1GT8 - chains A and B; structure by X-ray diffraction, 3.30 A resolution.

Chain A (and B):
Name: Dihydropyrimidine dehydrogenase
Source organism: Sus scrofa
Notes: EC 1.3.1.2; chain B of this document is another copy of the same molecule, construct and numbering; everything in this record applies to it too
UniProt: Q28943 (DPYD_PIG); numbering as in UniProt (aligned over 1-1025)
Sequence (1025 residues; numbered 1 to 1025; the number before each row is that of its first residue):
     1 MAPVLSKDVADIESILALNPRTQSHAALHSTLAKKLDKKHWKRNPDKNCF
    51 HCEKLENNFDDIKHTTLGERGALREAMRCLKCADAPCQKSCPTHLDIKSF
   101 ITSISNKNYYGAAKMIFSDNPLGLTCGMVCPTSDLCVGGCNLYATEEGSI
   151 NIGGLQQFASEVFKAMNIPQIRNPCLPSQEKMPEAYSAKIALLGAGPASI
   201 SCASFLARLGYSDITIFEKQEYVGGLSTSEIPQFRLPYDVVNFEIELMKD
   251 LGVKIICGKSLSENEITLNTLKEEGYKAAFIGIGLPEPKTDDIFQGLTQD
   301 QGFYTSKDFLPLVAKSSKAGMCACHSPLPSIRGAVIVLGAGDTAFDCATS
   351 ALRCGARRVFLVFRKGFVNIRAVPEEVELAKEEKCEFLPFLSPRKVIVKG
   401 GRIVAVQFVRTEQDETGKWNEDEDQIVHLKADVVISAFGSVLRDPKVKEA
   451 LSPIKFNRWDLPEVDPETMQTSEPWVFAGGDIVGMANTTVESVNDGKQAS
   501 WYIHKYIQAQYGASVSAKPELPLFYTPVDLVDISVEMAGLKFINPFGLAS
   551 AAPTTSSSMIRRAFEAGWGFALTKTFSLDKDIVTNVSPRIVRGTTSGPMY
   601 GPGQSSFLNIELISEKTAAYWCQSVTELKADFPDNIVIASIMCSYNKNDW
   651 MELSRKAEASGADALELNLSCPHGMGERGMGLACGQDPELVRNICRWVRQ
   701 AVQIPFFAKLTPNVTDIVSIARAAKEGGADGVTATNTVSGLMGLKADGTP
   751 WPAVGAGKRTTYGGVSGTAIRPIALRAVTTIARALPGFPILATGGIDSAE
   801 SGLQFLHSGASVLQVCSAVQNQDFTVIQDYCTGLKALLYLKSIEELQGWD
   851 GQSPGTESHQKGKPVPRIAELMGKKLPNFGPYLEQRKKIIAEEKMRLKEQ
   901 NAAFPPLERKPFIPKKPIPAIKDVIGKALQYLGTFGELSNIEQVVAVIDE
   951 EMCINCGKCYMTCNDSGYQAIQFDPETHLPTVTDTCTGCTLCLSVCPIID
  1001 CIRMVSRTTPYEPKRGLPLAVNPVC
Disordered / not traced: 1, 678-679, 1021-1025 (chain B: 1, 677-679, 901-906, 1021-1025)
Differences from the reference sequence: conflict Asp60 (Gly in Q28943)
Bound ions: 4Fe-4S cluster Fe site 1: Cys953, Cys956, Cys959, Cys996; 4Fe-4S cluster Fe site 2: Cys963, Cys986, Cys989, Cys992
Small-molecule neighbours:
  - FAD (flavin-adenine dinucleotide): Val129, Cys130, Pro131, Gly194, Ala195, Gly196, Pro197, Ala198, Ser199, Phe217, Glu218, Lys219, Gln220, Gly225, Leu226, Ser227, Glu230, Ile231, Arg235, Lys259, Ser260, Leu261, Gly282, Ile283, Gly284, Leu285, Pro286, Lys307, Leu310, Thr343, Asp346, Val447, Gly479, Gly480, Asp481, Asn487, Thr488, Thr489, Val490, Ser492
  - FMN (flavin mononucleotide): Ala549, Ser550, Ala551, Ala552, Lys574, Thr575, Ile590, Asn609, Glu611, Leu612, Ile613, Ser640, Glu666, Asn668, Lys709, Thr735, Asn736, Thr737, Ser766, Gly767, Ile770, Thr793, Gly794, Gly795, Ile796, Gln814, Val815, Cys816, Ser817, Gln820
  - NADPH (NDP; NADPH dihydro-nicotinamide-adenine-dinucleotide phosphate): Pro131, Lys289, Asp291, Gly339, Ala340, Gly341, Asp342, Thr343, Ala344, Arg364, Lys365, Arg371, Val373, Pro393, Ala437, Phe438, Gly439, Asn487, Thr488
  - 4Fe-4S cluster (SF4), molecule 1: Cys79, Leu80, Lys81, Cys82, Ala85, Pro86, Cys87, Ile97, Lys98, Ile101, Gly139, Cys140, Asn141, Leu142, Ile150, Ile152
  - 4Fe-4S cluster (SF4), molecule 2: Cys91, Pro92, Thr93, Leu95, Ile97, Asn120, Cys126, Gly127, Cys130, Thr132, Leu135, Cys136, Ile152, Gly153, Gln156, Val490
  - 4Fe-4S cluster (SF4), molecule 3: Ala946, Thr962, Cys963, Tyr968, Ala970, Ile971, Val982, Cys986, Thr987, Gly988, Cys989, Thr990, Leu991, Cys992, Met1004
  - 4Fe-4S cluster (SF4), molecule 4: Ile948, Cys953, Ile954, Asn955, Cys956, Gly957, Lys958, Cys959, Phe973, Pro980, Val995, Cys996, Pro997, Ile998, Cys1001, Ile1002
  - uracil-6-acetic acid (UAA): Asn609, Glu611, Leu612, Ile613, Asn668, Ser670, Asn736, Thr737, Gly763, Gly764
Curated features (UniProtKB/Swiss-Prot):
  - active site: Cys671 (Proton acceptor)
  - binding site ([4Fe-4S] cluster): Cys79, Cys82, Cys87, Cys91, Cys130, Cys136, Cys140, Gln156, Cys953, Cys956, Cys959, Cys963, Cys986, Cys989, Cys992, Cys996
  - binding site (FAD): Val129, Gly194 to Ala198, Glu218 to Leu226, Arg235, Leu261, Gly480 to Thr489
  - binding site (NADP(+)): Ala340 to Thr343, Arg364, Lys365, Arg371, Ala437 to Gly439, Asp481 to Asn487
  - binding site (FMN): Ser550, Lys574, Thr575, Lys709, Gly767, Thr793 to Gly795, Cys816, Ser817
  - binding site (substrate): Asn609, Asn668 to Ser670, Asn736, Thr737
  - modified residue: Lys384 (N6-acetyllysine)
  - mutagenesis: Cys126 (C126A: No effect on enzyme activity. Reduced iron content), Gln156 (Q156E: Loss of enzyme activity. Reduces iron content), Arg235 (R235A/K: Loss of enzyme activity. Loss of FAD binding), Ser670 (S670A: Strongly reduced affinity for uracil. Reduces enzyme activity by 30%), Cys671 (C671A: Reduces catalytic activity by 99%), His673 (H673Q: Reduces activity by 50%)
From the paper describing this entry:
  - binding site for NADPH: Asp342, Arg364, Phe438, Asn487
  - binding site for uracil-6-acetic acid: Asn609, Thr737
  - catalytic residues: Cys671 (citing earlier work)
  - catalytic residues: Arg235 (proposed by the authors, not directly observed)

Interface between chain A and chain B:
Pairs across the interface (525):
  Ala2(A) - Gln623(B)
  Pro3(A) - Gln623(B)
  Val4(A) - Glu627(B)
  Leu5(A) - Ser557(B)
  Leu5(A) - Tyr620(B)  hydrophobic
  Leu5(A) - Gln623(B)
  Leu5(A) - Ser624(B)
  Leu5(A) - Glu627(B)  hydrogen bond (backbone-side chain)
  Ser6(A) - Ser557(B)
  Ser6(A) - Ser558(B)
  Ser6(A) - Arg561(B)  hydrogen bond (backbone-side chain)
  Ser6(A) - Glu627(B)  hydrogen bond (backbone-side chain)
  Ser6(A) - Leu628(B)
  Lys7(A) - Arg561(B)
  Asp8(A) - Ser558(B)
  Asp8(A) - Arg562(B)  salt bridge
  Leu16(A) - Arg562(B)
  Leu18(A) - Asp84(B)
  Asn19(A) - Arg562(B)
  Pro20(A) - Lys98(B)
  Pro20(A) - Asp823(B)
  Pro20(A) - Thr825(B)
  Arg21(A) - Thr825(B)
  Thr22(A) - Thr825(B)
  Thr22(A) - Gln828(B)
  Ser24(A) - Leu523(B)
  His25(A) - Glu520(B)
  His25(A) - Leu521(B)
  His25(A) - Leu523(B)
  Ala26(A) - Ser118(B)
  Ala26(A) - Asp119(B)
  Ala26(A) - Leu521(B)  hydrogen bond (backbone-backbone)
  Ala26(A) - Pro522(B)
  Ala26(A) - Leu523(B)
  Ala27(A) - His94(B)
  Ala27(A) - Asp119(B)  hydrogen bond (backbone-side chain)
  Ala27(A) - Lys497(B)  hydrogen bond (backbone-side chain)
  Leu28(A) - Gln498(B)
  Leu28(A) - Trp501(B)
  Leu28(A) - Pro519(B)  hydrophobic
  His29(A) - His94(B)
  His29(A) - Asn494(B)  hydrogen bond (backbone-side chain)
  His29(A) - Gln498(B)
  Ser30(A) - Pro466(B)
  Ser30(A) - Glu467(B)
  Ser30(A) - Asn494(B)
  Ser30(A) - Gln498(B)  hydrogen bond (backbone-side chain)
  Thr31(A) - Glu491(B)  hydrogen bond (side chain-backbone)
  Thr31(A) - Asn494(B)  hydrogen bond
  Thr31(A) - Asp495(B)  hydrogen bond
  Leu32(A) - Pro466(B)  hydrophobic
  Leu32(A) - Met485(B)  hydrophobic
  Lys34(A) - Gln88(B)  hydrogen bond (side chain-backbone)
  Lys34(A) - Lys89(B)  hydrogen bond (side chain-backbone)
  Lys34(A) - Cys91(B)  hydrogen bond (side chain-backbone)
  Lys34(A) - Pro92(B)
  Lys34(A) - His94(B)  hydrogen bond
  Lys35(A) - Met485(B)  hydrogen bond (side chain-backbone)
  Lys35(A) - Asn487(B)
  Lys35(A) - Glu491(B)  salt bridge
  Asp37(A) - Lys89(B)
  Lys38(A) - Asp134(B)  salt bridge
  Trp41(A) - Pro86(B)  hydrophobic
  Trp41(A) - Lys89(B)
  Trp41(A) - Gly139(B)
  Lys42(A) - Ser133(B)  hydrogen bond (side chain-backbone)
  Lys42(A) - Asp134(B)  salt bridge
  Lys42(A) - Gly138(B)
  Arg43(A) - Gly138(B)  hydrogen bond (backbone-backbone)
  Arg43(A) - Gly139(B)
  Arg43(A) - Cys140(B)
  Arg43(A) - Asn141(B)  hydrogen bond
  Arg43(A) - Tyr143(B)
  Arg43(A) - Ala144(B)
  Asn44(A) - Ser133(B)  hydrogen bond (side chain-backbone)
  Asn44(A) - Gly138(B)
  Asn44(A) - Tyr143(B)
  Pro45(A) - Tyr143(B)
  Lys47(A) - Asp134(B)  salt bridge
  Lys47(A) - Arg371(B)  hydrogen bond (side chain-backbone)
  Lys47(A) - Val373(B)
  Phe50(A) - Val368(B)
  Phe50(A) - Asn369(B)
  Phe50(A) - Arg371(B)
  Thr66(A) - Glu146(B)
  Leu67(A) - Glu146(B)
  Gly68(A) - Glu146(B)  hydrogen bond (backbone-side chain)
  Arg70(A) - Thr145(B)
  Arg70(A) - Glu146(B)  salt bridge
  Arg70(A) - Glu147(B)  salt bridge
  Gly71(A) - Glu146(B)
  Leu73(A) - Pro598(B)  hydrophobic
  Arg74(A) - Arg78(B)
  Arg74(A) - Glu147(B)
  Arg74(A) - Met599(B)
  Arg74(A) - Tyr600(B)
  Met77(A) - Ser596(B)
  Met77(A) - Pro598(B)  hydrophobic
  Met77(A) - Met599(B)  hydrophobic
  Leu80(A) - Ile954(B)  hydrophobic
  Leu80(A) - Cys956(B)  hydrophobic
  Leu80(A) - Lys958(B)
  Leu80(A) - Pro997(B)  hydrophobic
  Lys81(A) - Met961(B)
  Cys82(A) - Cys956(B)
  Ala83(A) - Cys956(B)  hydrogen bond (backbone-backbone)
  Ala83(A) - Gly957(B)
  Ala83(A) - Met961(B)  hydrophobic
  Ala83(A) - Phe973(B)
  Asp84(A) - Leu18(B)
  Asp84(A) - His978(B)  salt bridge
  Pro86(A) - Trp41(B)  hydrophobic
  Gln88(A) - Lys34(B)  hydrogen bond (backbone-side chain)
  Lys89(A) - Lys34(B)  hydrogen bond (backbone-side chain)
  Lys89(A) - Asp37(B)
  Lys89(A) - Trp41(B)
  Cys91(A) - Lys34(B)  hydrogen bond (backbone-side chain)
  Pro92(A) - Lys34(B)
  His94(A) - Ala27(B)
  His94(A) - His29(B)
  His94(A) - Lys34(B)  hydrogen bond
  Lys98(A) - Pro20(B)
  Lys98(A) - Met961(B)
  Ser118(A) - Ala26(B)
  Asp119(A) - Ala26(B)
  Asp119(A) - Ala27(B)  hydrogen bond (side chain-backbone)
  Ser133(A) - Lys42(B)  hydrogen bond (backbone-side chain)
  Ser133(A) - Asn44(B)  hydrogen bond (backbone-side chain)
  Asp134(A) - Lys38(B)  salt bridge
  Asp134(A) - Lys42(B)  salt bridge
  Gly138(A) - Lys42(B)
  Gly138(A) - Arg43(B)  hydrogen bond (backbone-backbone)
  Gly138(A) - Asn44(B)
  Gly139(A) - Trp41(B)
  Gly139(A) - Arg43(B)
  Cys140(A) - Arg43(B)
  Asn141(A) - Arg43(B)  hydrogen bond
  Asn141(A) - Ile954(B)
  Asn141(A) - Asn955(B)  hydrogen bond (side chain-backbone)
  Asn141(A) - Cys956(B)
  Tyr143(A) - Arg43(B)
  Tyr143(A) - Asn44(B)
  Tyr143(A) - Pro45(B)
  Tyr143(A) - Lys861(B)  hydrogen bond (backbone-side chain)
  Ala144(A) - Arg43(B)
  Ala144(A) - Gln860(B)
  Thr145(A) - Arg70(B)
  Thr145(A) - Lys861(B)
  Glu146(A) - Thr66(B)
  Glu146(A) - Leu67(B)
  Glu146(A) - Gly68(B)  hydrogen bond (side chain-backbone)
  Glu146(A) - Arg70(B)  salt bridge
  Glu146(A) - Gly71(B)
  Glu146(A) - Lys861(B)
  Glu146(A) - Gly862(B)
  Glu147(A) - Arg70(B)  salt bridge
  Glu147(A) - Arg74(B)  salt bridge
  Arg358(A) - Gln413(B)
  Gly366(A) - Glu386(B)
  Phe367(A) - Phe367(B)  hydrophobic
  Phe367(A) - Glu386(B)  hydrogen bond (backbone-side chain)
  Val368(A) - Phe50(B)
  Val368(A) - Lys384(B)
  Val368(A) - Glu386(B)  hydrogen bond (backbone-side chain)
  Asn369(A) - Phe50(B)
  Asn369(A) - Glu386(B)
  Arg371(A) - Lys47(B)  hydrogen bond (backbone-side chain)
  Ala372(A) - Lys47(B)
  Val373(A) - Lys47(B)
  Lys384(A) - Val368(B)
  Glu386(A) - Gly366(B)
  Glu386(A) - Phe367(B)  hydrogen bond (side chain-backbone)
  Glu386(A) - Val368(B)  hydrogen bond (side chain-backbone)
  Glu386(A) - Phe390(B)
  Phe387(A) - Pro389(B)
  Leu388(A) - Phe390(B)  hydrophobic
  Pro389(A) - Phe387(B)
  Pro389(A) - Pro389(B)
  Phe390(A) - Glu386(B)
  Phe390(A) - Leu388(B)  hydrophobic
  Arg410(A) - Leu391(B)
  Arg410(A) - Arg410(B)
  Arg410(A) - Val427(B)
  Gln413(A) - Arg358(B)
  Gln425(A) - His428(B)
  Val427(A) - Arg410(B)
  His428(A) - Gln425(B)
  Pro466(A) - Ser30(B)
  Pro466(A) - Leu32(B)  hydrophobic
  Glu467(A) - Ser30(B)
  Met485(A) - Leu32(B)  hydrophobic
  Met485(A) - Lys35(B)  hydrogen bond (backbone-side chain)
  Asn487(A) - Lys35(B)
  Glu491(A) - Thr31(B)  hydrogen bond (backbone-side chain)
  Glu491(A) - Lys35(B)  salt bridge
  Asn494(A) - His29(B)  hydrogen bond (side chain-backbone)
  Asn494(A) - Ser30(B)
  Asn494(A) - Thr31(B)  hydrogen bond
  Asp495(A) - Thr31(B)  hydrogen bond
  Lys497(A) - Ala27(B)  hydrogen bond (side chain-backbone)
  Gln498(A) - Leu28(B)
  Gln498(A) - His29(B)  hydrogen bond (side chain-backbone)
  Gln498(A) - Ser30(B)  hydrogen bond (side chain-backbone)
  Pro519(A) - Leu28(B)  hydrophobic
  Glu520(A) - His25(B)  salt bridge
  Leu521(A) - His25(B)
  Leu521(A) - Ala26(B)  hydrogen bond (backbone-backbone)
  Leu521(A) - Leu28(B)  hydrophobic
  Pro522(A) - Ala26(B)
  Leu523(A) - Ser24(B)
  Leu523(A) - His25(B)
  Leu523(A) - Ala26(B)
  Ala552(A) - Ser966(B)
  Pro553(A) - Asp965(B)
  Pro553(A) - Ser966(B)
  Thr555(A) - Tyr968(B)
  Ser557(A) - Leu5(B)
  Ser557(A) - Ser6(B)
  Ser558(A) - Ser6(B)
  Ser558(A) - Asp8(B)
  Met559(A) - Asp965(B)
  Met559(A) - Ser966(B)
  Met559(A) - Gly967(B)
  Met559(A) - Gln969(B)
  Arg561(A) - Ser6(B)  hydrogen bond (side chain-backbone)
  Arg562(A) - Asp8(B)  salt bridge
  Arg562(A) - Leu16(B)
  Arg562(A) - Asn19(B)
  Arg562(A) - Asn964(B)  hydrogen bond (side chain-backbone)
  Arg562(A) - Asp965(B)  salt bridge
  Arg562(A) - Gln969(B)
  Asp579(A) - Leu1019(B)
  Ile582(A) - Arg1015(B)
  Val583(A) - Arg1015(B)  hydrogen bond (backbone-side chain)
  Thr584(A) - Arg1015(B)  hydrogen bond
  Asn585(A) - Asn940(B)
  Asn585(A) - Gln943(B)  hydrogen bond (backbone-side chain)
  Val586(A) - Phe935(B)  hydrophobic
  Val586(A) - Leu938(B)
  Val586(A) - Ser939(B)
  Val586(A) - Asn940(B)
  Val586(A) - Gln943(B)
  Ser587(A) - Glu942(B)
  Ser587(A) - Gln943(B)  hydrogen bond
  Ser587(A) - Val944(B)  hydrogen bond (side chain-backbone)
  Ser587(A) - Thr987(B)
  Ser587(A) - Gly988(B)
  Pro588(A) - Val944(B)
  Pro588(A) - Gly988(B)
  Pro588(A) - Thr990(B)
  Arg589(A) - Tyr968(B)  hydrogen bond
  Arg589(A) - Thr987(B)
  Arg589(A) - Cys989(B)  hydrogen bond (backbone-backbone)
  Arg589(A) - Thr990(B)
  Ile590(A) - Cys989(B)  hydrogen bond (backbone-backbone)
  Ile590(A) - Thr990(B)
  Ile590(A) - Leu991(B)  hydrophobic
  Ile590(A) - Ser994(B)  hydrogen bond (backbone-side chain)
  Val591(A) - Ser994(B)
  Arg592(A) - Ser994(B)  hydrogen bond (backbone-side chain)
  Thr595(A) - Ser605(B)
  Thr595(A) - Thr768(B)  hydrogen bond (backbone-side chain)
  Thr595(A) - Ala769(B)
  Thr595(A) - Pro772(B)
  Ser596(A) - Met77(B)
  Pro598(A) - Leu73(B)  hydrophobic
  Pro598(A) - Met77(B)  hydrophobic
  Met599(A) - Arg74(B)
  Met599(A) - Met77(B)  hydrophobic
  Tyr600(A) - Arg74(B)
  Tyr600(A) - Cys996(B)
  Tyr600(A) - Ile999(B)  hydrophobic
  Gly601(A) - Lys958(B)
  Gly601(A) - Val995(B)
  Gly601(A) - Cys996(B)
  Gly601(A) - Pro997(B)
  Pro602(A) - Lys958(B)
  Ser605(A) - Thr595(B)
  Phe607(A) - Leu991(B)  hydrophobic
  Ile610(A) - Phe935(B)
  Leu612(A) - Phe935(B)  hydrophobic
  Glu615(A) - Tyr1011(B)
  Glu615(A) - Pro1013(B)
  Glu615(A) - Lys1014(B)
  Glu615(A) - Arg1015(B)  hydrogen bond (backbone-side chain)
  Lys616(A) - Lys1014(B)
  Lys616(A) - Arg1015(B)
  Thr617(A) - Arg1015(B)  hydrogen bond (backbone-backbone)
  Thr617(A) - Leu1017(B)  hydrogen bond (side chain-backbone)
  Thr617(A) - Leu1019(B)
  Ala619(A) - Leu1017(B)
  Tyr620(A) - Leu5(B)  hydrophobic
  Tyr620(A) - Arg1015(B)
  Tyr620(A) - Gly1016(B)
  Tyr620(A) - Leu1017(B)
  Gln623(A) - Ala2(B)
  Gln623(A) - Pro3(B)
  Gln623(A) - Leu5(B)
  Glu627(A) - Pro3(B)
  Glu627(A) - Val4(B)
  Glu627(A) - Leu5(B)  hydrogen bond (side chain-backbone)
  Glu627(A) - Ser6(B)  hydrogen bond
  Met680(A) - Thr715(B)
  Gly681(A) - Thr715(B)
  Gln686(A) - Thr715(B)
  Asn713(A) - Thr715(B)
  Val714(A) - Thr715(B)
  Thr715(A) - Gly681(B)
  Thr715(A) - Gln686(B)
  Thr715(A) - Asn713(B)
  Thr715(A) - Val714(B)
  Thr715(A) - Thr715(B)  hydrogen bond (side chain-backbone)
  Val738(A) - Ile773(B)  hydrophobic
  Ser739(A) - Arg776(B)  hydrogen bond
  Gly740(A) - Pro772(B)
  Gly740(A) - Arg776(B)
  Leu741(A) - Pro772(B)  hydrogen bond (backbone-backbone)
  Leu741(A) - Leu775(B)
  Leu741(A) - Arg776(B)
  Leu741(A) - Thr779(B)
  Leu741(A) - Leu932(B)  hydrophobic
  Met742(A) - Pro772(B)  hydrophobic
  Gly743(A) - Gln804(B)
  Leu744(A) - Gln804(B)  hydrogen bond (backbone-side chain)
  Leu744(A) - His807(B)
  Leu744(A) - Ser808(B)
  Leu744(A) - Ala928(B)  hydrophobic
  Lys745(A) - Asp850(B)
  Ala746(A) - His807(B)
  Ala746(A) - Lys841(B)  hydrogen bond (backbone-side chain)
  Ala746(A) - Asp850(B)  hydrogen bond (backbone-side chain)
  Ala746(A) - Gly851(B)
  Gly748(A) - His807(B)
  Gly748(A) - Ala928(B)
  Gly748(A) - Tyr931(B)
  Thr749(A) - Tyr931(B)
  Pro750(A) - Tyr931(B)
  Trp751(A) - Thr990(B)
  Val754(A) - Ser939(B)
  Gly755(A) - Glu942(B)
  Ala756(A) - Glu942(B)  hydrogen bond (backbone-side chain)
  Gly757(A) - Tyr931(B)
  Lys758(A) - Tyr931(B)
  Arg759(A) - Gln930(B)  hydrogen bond (side chain-backbone)
  Arg759(A) - Tyr931(B)  hydrogen bond (side chain-backbone)
  Arg759(A) - Leu932(B)  hydrogen bond (side chain-backbone)
  Arg759(A) - Gly933(B)
  Arg759(A) - Glu937(B)  salt bridge
  Arg759(A) - Leu938(B)
  Thr760(A) - Tyr931(B)  hydrogen bond (backbone-backbone)
  Thr760(A) - Leu932(B)
  Thr760(A) - Gly933(B)  hydrogen bond (backbone-backbone)
  Thr760(A) - Leu938(B)
  Thr761(A) - Gly933(B)  hydrogen bond (side chain-backbone)
  Thr761(A) - Thr934(B)
  Thr761(A) - Phe935(B)
  Thr761(A) - Leu938(B)
  Tyr762(A) - Arg776(B)
  Tyr762(A) - Thr779(B)
  Tyr762(A) - Thr780(B)  hydrogen bond (side chain-backbone)
  Val765(A) - Pro772(B)  hydrophobic
  Thr768(A) - Thr595(B)  hydrogen bond (side chain-backbone)
  Ala769(A) - Thr595(B)
  Ala769(A) - Ala769(B)
  Pro772(A) - Thr595(B)
  Pro772(A) - Gly740(B)
  Pro772(A) - Leu741(B)  hydrogen bond (backbone-backbone)
  Pro772(A) - Met742(B)  hydrophobic
  Pro772(A) - Val765(B)  hydrophobic
  Ile773(A) - Val738(B)  hydrophobic
  Arg776(A) - Ser739(B)  hydrogen bond
  Arg776(A) - Gly740(B)
  Arg776(A) - Leu741(B)
  Arg776(A) - Tyr762(B)
  Thr779(A) - Leu741(B)
  Thr779(A) - Tyr762(B)  hydrogen bond
  Thr780(A) - Tyr762(B)  hydrogen bond (backbone-side chain)
  Gln804(A) - Gly743(B)
  Gln804(A) - Leu744(B)  hydrogen bond (side chain-backbone)
  His807(A) - Ala746(B)
  His807(A) - Gly748(B)
  Ser808(A) - Leu744(B)
  Val819(A) - Asp965(B)
  Val819(A) - Ser966(B)  hydrogen bond (backbone-side chain)
  Gln820(A) - Thr962(B)
  Gln820(A) - Ser966(B)  hydrogen bond (backbone-side chain)
  Gln820(A) - Leu991(B)
  Gln820(A) - Val995(B)
  Asn821(A) - Lys958(B)  hydrogen bond (backbone-side chain)
  Gln822(A) - Met961(B)
  Asp823(A) - Pro20(B)
  Asp823(A) - Met961(B)
  Asp823(A) - Asp965(B)
  Phe824(A) - Asp965(B)  hydrogen bond (backbone-side chain)
  Thr825(A) - Pro20(B)
  Thr825(A) - Arg21(B)
  Thr825(A) - Thr22(B)
  Gln828(A) - Thr22(B)
  Lys841(A) - Ala746(B)  hydrogen bond (side chain-backbone)
  Asp850(A) - Lys745(B)
  Asp850(A) - Ala746(B)  hydrogen bond (side chain-backbone)
  Gly851(A) - Ala746(B)
  Gln860(A) - Ala144(B)
  Lys861(A) - Tyr143(B)  hydrogen bond (side chain-backbone)
  Lys861(A) - Ala144(B)
  Lys861(A) - Thr145(B)
  Lys861(A) - Glu146(B)
  Gly862(A) - Glu146(B)  hydrogen bond (backbone-side chain)
  Ala928(A) - Leu744(B)  hydrophobic
  Ala928(A) - Gly748(B)
  Gln930(A) - Arg759(B)  hydrogen bond (backbone-side chain)
  Tyr931(A) - Gly748(B)
  Tyr931(A) - Thr749(B)
  Tyr931(A) - Pro750(B)
  Tyr931(A) - Gly757(B)
  Tyr931(A) - Lys758(B)
  Tyr931(A) - Arg759(B)
  Tyr931(A) - Thr760(B)  hydrogen bond (backbone-backbone)
  Leu932(A) - Leu741(B)  hydrophobic
  Leu932(A) - Arg759(B)  hydrogen bond (backbone-side chain)
  Leu932(A) - Thr760(B)
  Leu932(A) - Tyr762(B)  hydrophobic
  Gly933(A) - Arg759(B)
  Gly933(A) - Thr760(B)  hydrogen bond (backbone-backbone)
  Gly933(A) - Thr761(B)  hydrogen bond (backbone-side chain)
  Thr934(A) - Thr761(B)
  Phe935(A) - Val586(B)  hydrophobic
  Phe935(A) - Ile610(B)
  Phe935(A) - Leu612(B)  hydrophobic
  Phe935(A) - Thr761(B)
  Glu937(A) - Arg759(B)  salt bridge
  Leu938(A) - Arg759(B)
  Leu938(A) - Thr760(B)
  Leu938(A) - Thr761(B)
  Ser939(A) - Val754(B)
  Asn940(A) - Val586(B)
  Glu942(A) - Ser587(B)
  Glu942(A) - Gly755(B)
  Glu942(A) - Ala756(B)  hydrogen bond (side chain-backbone)
  Gln943(A) - Asn585(B)  hydrogen bond (side chain-backbone)
  Gln943(A) - Val586(B)
  Gln943(A) - Ser587(B)  hydrogen bond
  Val944(A) - Ser587(B)  hydrogen bond (backbone-side chain)
  Val944(A) - Pro588(B)
  Ile954(A) - Leu80(B)  hydrophobic
  Ile954(A) - Asn141(B)
  Ile954(A) - Leu142(B)  hydrophobic
  Ile954(A) - Ala144(B)
  Asn955(A) - Asn141(B)  hydrogen bond (backbone-side chain)
  Cys956(A) - Leu80(B)  hydrophobic
  Cys956(A) - Cys82(B)
  Cys956(A) - Ala83(B)  hydrogen bond (backbone-backbone)
  Cys956(A) - Asn141(B)
  Gly957(A) - Ala83(B)
  Lys958(A) - Leu80(B)
  Lys958(A) - Gly601(B)
  Lys958(A) - Pro602(B)
  Lys958(A) - Asn821(B)  hydrogen bond (side chain-backbone)
  Met961(A) - Lys81(B)
  Met961(A) - Cys82(B)
  Met961(A) - Ala83(B)
  Met961(A) - Lys98(B)
  Met961(A) - Gln822(B)
  Met961(A) - Asp823(B)
  Thr962(A) - Gln820(B)  hydrogen bond (side chain-backbone)
  Asn964(A) - Met559(B)
  Asn964(A) - Arg562(B)  hydrogen bond (backbone-side chain)
  Asp965(A) - Pro553(B)
  Asp965(A) - Met559(B)
  Asp965(A) - Arg562(B)  salt bridge
  Asp965(A) - Asp823(B)
  Asp965(A) - Phe824(B)  hydrogen bond (side chain-backbone)
  Ser966(A) - Ala552(B)
  Ser966(A) - Pro553(B)
  Ser966(A) - Met559(B)
  Ser966(A) - Val819(B)  hydrogen bond (side chain-backbone)
  Ser966(A) - Gln820(B)
  Gly967(A) - Met559(B)
  Tyr968(A) - Thr555(B)
  Tyr968(A) - Arg589(B)  hydrogen bond
  Gln969(A) - Met559(B)
  Gln969(A) - Arg562(B)
  Phe973(A) - Ala83(B)
  His978(A) - Asp84(B)  salt bridge
  Thr987(A) - Ser587(B)
  Thr987(A) - Arg589(B)  hydrogen bond
  Gly988(A) - Ser587(B)
  Gly988(A) - Pro588(B)
  Cys989(A) - Arg589(B)  hydrogen bond (backbone-backbone)
  Cys989(A) - Ile590(B)  hydrogen bond (backbone-backbone)
  Thr990(A) - Pro588(B)
  Thr990(A) - Arg589(B)
  Thr990(A) - Ile590(B)
  Leu991(A) - Ile590(B)  hydrophobic
  Leu991(A) - Phe607(B)  hydrophobic
  Leu991(A) - Gln820(B)
  Ser994(A) - Ile590(B)  hydrogen bond (side chain-backbone)
  Ser994(A) - Val591(B)
  Ser994(A) - Arg592(B)  hydrogen bond (side chain-backbone)
  Val995(A) - Gly601(B)
  Val995(A) - Gln820(B)
  Cys996(A) - Tyr600(B)
  Cys996(A) - Gly601(B)
  Pro997(A) - Leu80(B)  hydrophobic
  Pro997(A) - Tyr600(B)
  Pro997(A) - Gly601(B)
  Ile999(A) - Tyr600(B)  hydrophobic
  Tyr1011(A) - Glu615(B)  hydrogen bond
  Pro1013(A) - Glu615(B)
  Lys1014(A) - Glu615(B)
  Lys1014(A) - Lys616(B)
  Arg1015(A) - Ile582(B)
  Arg1015(A) - Val583(B)  hydrogen bond (side chain-backbone)
  Arg1015(A) - Thr584(B)  hydrogen bond
  Arg1015(A) - Glu615(B)  hydrogen bond (side chain-backbone)
  Arg1015(A) - Lys616(B)
  Arg1015(A) - Thr617(B)  hydrogen bond (backbone-backbone)
  Arg1015(A) - Tyr620(B)
  Gly1016(A) - Tyr620(B)
  Leu1017(A) - Thr617(B)  hydrogen bond (backbone-side chain)
  Leu1017(A) - Ala619(B)  hydrophobic
  Leu1017(A) - Tyr620(B)
  Leu1017(A) - Gln623(B)
  Leu1019(A) - Asp579(B)
  Leu1019(A) - Thr617(B)
Also at the interface, not in a pair above, chain A (267 interface residues in all): Gln23, Asp46, Asn48, Arg78, Ser90, Leu135, Leu142, Phe205, Ile370, Pro374, Leu391, Glu415, Ile426, Leu429, Ala486, Trp501, Tyr502, Thr594, Gly597, Gln604, Glu611, Ser624, Leu628, Asp747, Arg771, Leu775, Arg783, Leu803, Leu837, Tyr960, Met1004
Also at the interface, not in a pair above, chain B (270 interface residues in all): Lys7, Gln23, Asn48, Ser90, Ser105, Lys107, Leu135, Phe205, Ile370, Ala372, Pro374, Cys385, Glu412, Ile426, Lys430, Tyr502, Thr594, Gly597, Gln604, Glu611, Met680, Asp747, Trp751, Arg771, Arg783, Leu803, Tyr960, Pro975, Leu993, Met1004, Ala1020

In short:
267 residues of chain A and 270 residues of chain B are in contact; the contacts include 123 hydrogen bonds
and 21 salt bridges. Among the polar pairs are Asp8(A)-Arg562(B), Lys35(A)-Glu491(B) and Lys38(A)-Asp134(B).
From the paper: catalytic residues Cys671(A) and Arg235(A); a binding site for NADPH at Asp342(A), Arg364(A)
and Phe438(A) among others.
Both chains are Dihydropyrimidine dehydrogenase (Sus scrofa). Entry 1GT8 (Dihydropyrimidine dehydrogenase
(dpd) from pig, ternary complex with NADPH and uracil-4-acetic acid) was determined by X-ray diffraction,
deposited together with 1GTE and 1GTH.
